Entry 7R6B (X-ray diffraction, 2.03 A resolution); this record covers chains A and B.

[Chain A (and B)]
Name: L-asparaginase I
Organism: Yersinia pestis
Notes: EC 3.5.1.1; chain B of this document is another copy of the same molecule, construct and numbering; everything in this record applies to it too
UniProt: A0A3N4B0Q2 (A0A3N4B0Q2_YERPE); numbering as in UniProt (aligned over 2-338)
Sequence (338 residues; numbered 1 to 338; the number before each row is that of its first residue):
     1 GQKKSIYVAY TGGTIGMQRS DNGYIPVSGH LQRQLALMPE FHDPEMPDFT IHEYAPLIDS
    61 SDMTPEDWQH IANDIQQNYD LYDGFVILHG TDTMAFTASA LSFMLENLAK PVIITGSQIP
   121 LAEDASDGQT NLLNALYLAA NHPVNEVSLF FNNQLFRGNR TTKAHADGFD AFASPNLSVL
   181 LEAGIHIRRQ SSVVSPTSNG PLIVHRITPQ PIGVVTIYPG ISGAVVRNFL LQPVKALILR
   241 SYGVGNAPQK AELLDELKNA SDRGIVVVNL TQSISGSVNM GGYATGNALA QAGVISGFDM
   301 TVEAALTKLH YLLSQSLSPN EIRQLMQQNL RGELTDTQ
Unresolved in the structure: 1-2, 168-170, 182-200, 244-248, 281-286, 338 (chain B: 1-2, 20-22, 164-170, 182-198, 281-286, 337-338)
Sequence notes: expression tag (1); engineered mutation D43 (Arg in A0A3N4B0Q2), D124 (Leu in A0A3N4B0Q2), A125 (Arg in A0A3N4B0Q2), S273 (Cys in A0A3N4B0Q2)
Bound ions: Ca2+: L81 (shared with E321(B) of chain B)

[Interface between chain A and chain B]
Residue-residue contacts (77):
  S61(A) - Y242(B)
  S61(A) - A247(B)
  S61(A) - P248(B)
  D62(A) - P248(B)
  D62(A) - Q249(B)
  D62(A) - K250(B)  hydrogen bond (side chain-backbone)
  M63(A) - P219(B)
  M63(A) - G220(B)  hydrogen bond (backbone-backbone)
  P65(A) - P219(B)
  D92(A) - Y242(B)
  D92(A) - N246(B)  hydrogen bond
  T93(A) - Y242(B)
  F96(A) - Y218(B)  hydrophobic
  F96(A) - P219(B)
  T162(A) - I274(B)
  K163(A) - G243(B)
  K163(A) - Q272(B)
  K163(A) - S273(B)
  K163(A) - I274(B)  hydrogen bond (backbone-backbone)
  A164(A) - I274(B)  hydrophobic
  A164(A) - S275(B)  hydrogen bond (backbone-side chain)
  H165(A) - S273(B)
  H165(A) - S275(B)
  H165(A) - G276(B)
  A166(A) - G243(B)
  A166(A) - V244(B)
  A166(A) - T271(B)
  A166(A) - S273(B)  hydrogen bond (backbone-side chain)
  A166(A) - S275(B)  hydrogen bond (backbone-backbone)
  A166(A) - G276(B)
  A166(A) - S277(B)
  D167(A) - V244(B)
  Q210(A) - Y218(B)
  P211(A) - V225(B)  hydrophobic
  I212(A) - Y218(B)  hydrogen bond (backbone-side chain)
  I212(A) - V225(B)
  V214(A) - V215(B)
  V214(A) - T216(B)  hydrogen bond (backbone-backbone)
  V215(A) - V214(B)
  T216(A) - V214(B)  hydrogen bond (backbone-backbone)
  T216(A) - R240(B)  hydrogen bond
  Y218(A) - Q210(B)
  Y218(A) - I212(B)  hydrogen bond (side chain-backbone)
  Y218(A) - L306(B)  hydrophobic
  Y218(A) - H310(B)
  P219(A) - M63(B)
  P219(A) - P65(B)
  P219(A) - W68(B)  hydrophobic
  P219(A) - F96(B)
  G220(A) - M63(B)  hydrogen bond (backbone-backbone)
  G220(A) - T64(B)
  A224(A) - P233(B)
  V225(A) - P211(B)  hydrophobic
  N228(A) - N228(B)
  N228(A) - L231(B)
  N228(A) - Q232(B)  hydrogen bond (side chain-backbone)
  N228(A) - P233(B)
  F229(A) - F229(B)  hydrophobic
  L231(A) - N228(B)  hydrogen bond (backbone-side chain)
  L231(A) - L231(B)  hydrophobic
  Q232(A) - R227(B)  hydrogen bond (backbone-side chain)
  Q232(A) - N228(B)  hydrogen bond (backbone-side chain)
  P233(A) - A224(B)
  P233(A) - R227(B)
  R240(A) - T216(B)  hydrogen bond
  R240(A) - R240(B)
  Y242(A) - S61(B)
  Y242(A) - D92(B)
  Y242(A) - T93(B)
  Q249(A) - D62(B)  hydrogen bond (backbone-side chain)
  K250(A) - D62(B)  hydrogen bond (backbone-side chain)
  S273(A) - K163(B)
  I274(A) - T162(B)
  I274(A) - K163(B)  hydrogen bond (backbone-backbone)
  I274(A) - I274(B)  hydrophobic
  L306(A) - Y218(B)  hydrophobic
  H310(A) - Y218(B)
Other interface residues (no listed pair), chain A (43 interface residues in all): S60, T64, W68, G213, V234, G243
Other interface residues (no listed pair), chain B (52 interface residues in all): D59, A173, G213, I217, V234, V302

[Summary]
43 residues of chain A and 52 residues of chain B are in contact, with 21 hydrogen bonds. Polar pairs include
D62(A)-K250(B), D92(A)-N246(B) and A164(A)-S275(B).
Both chains are L-asparaginase I (Yersinia pestis). Entry 7R6B (Crystal structure of mutant
R43D/L124D/R125A/C273S of L-Asparaginase I from Yersinia pestis) was determined by X-ray diffraction together
with 7R69 and 7R6A from the same study.
